2VNI - chain A; structure by X-ray diffraction, 2.24 A resolution.

[Chain A]
Protein: Nadph\:ferredoxin reductase
Source organism: Rhodobacter capsulatus
Notes: EC 1.18.1.2
Reference sequence: Q9L6V3 (Q9L6V3_RHOCA); residue numbers follow UniProt; this construct covers 1-272
Amino-acid sequence (272 residues; numbered 1 to 272; the number before each row is that of its first residue):
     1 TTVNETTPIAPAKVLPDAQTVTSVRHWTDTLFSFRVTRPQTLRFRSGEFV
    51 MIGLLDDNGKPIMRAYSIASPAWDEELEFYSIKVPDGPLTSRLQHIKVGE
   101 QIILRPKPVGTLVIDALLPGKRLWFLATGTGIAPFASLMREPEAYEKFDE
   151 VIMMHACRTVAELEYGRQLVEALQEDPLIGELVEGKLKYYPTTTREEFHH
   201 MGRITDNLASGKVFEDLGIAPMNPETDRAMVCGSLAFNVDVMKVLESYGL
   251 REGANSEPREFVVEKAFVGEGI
Not modelled in the structure: 1-15
Small-molecule neighbours:
  - adenosine-2'-5'-diphosphate (A2P): T128, A156, C157, R158, T194, R195, R203, T205, S234, A236, F237, D240, F267, I272
  - FAD (flavin-adenine dinucleotide): F49, R64, A65, Y66, S67, Y80, S81, I82, V84, G87, P88, L89, T90, S91, T130, A133, E264, K265, A266, F267, V268, G269, E270, G271, I272
Swiss-Prot annotation at these positions:
  - binding site (FAD): T128

[Summary]
Bound to chain A: flavin-adenine dinucleotide and adenosine-2'-5'-diphosphate. From UniProt: FAD-binding
residue T128.
Chain A is Nadph\:ferredoxin reductase (Rhodobacter capsulatus); the structure, X-ray structure of the
ferredoxin-nadp(h) reductase from rhodobacter capsulatus in complex with 2P-amp at 2.37 angstroms ..., was
determined by X-ray diffraction (same publication as 2VNH, 2VNJ and 2VNK).
